3ENW - chains A and B; structure by X-ray diffraction, 2.00 A resolution.

== Chain A (and B) ==
Molecule: Ribose-5-phosphate isomerase A
Organism: Vibrio vulnificus
Notes: EC 5.3.1.6; chain B of this document is another copy of the same molecule, construct and numbering; everything in this record applies to it too
UniProt: Q7MHL9 (RPIA_VIBVY); numbering as in UniProt (aligned over 1-218)
Chain sequence (235 residues; numbered -16 to 218; the number before each row is that of its first residue; numbers below 1 keep their minus sign (Gly-16 is residue -16)):
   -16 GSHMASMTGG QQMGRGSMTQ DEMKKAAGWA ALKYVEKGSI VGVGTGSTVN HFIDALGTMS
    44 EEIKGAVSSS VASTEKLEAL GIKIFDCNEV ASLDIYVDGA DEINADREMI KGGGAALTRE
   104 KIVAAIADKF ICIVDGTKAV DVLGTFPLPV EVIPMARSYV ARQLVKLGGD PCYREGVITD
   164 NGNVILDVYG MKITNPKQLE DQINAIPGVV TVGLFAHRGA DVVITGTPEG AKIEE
Not modelled in the structure: -16 to 1
Construct notes: expression tag (-16 to 0)
Ligand contacts: ribulose-5-phosphate (5RP): Lys7, Thr28, Gly29, Ser30, Thr31, Gly82, Ala83, Asp84, Lys94, Gly95, Gly96, Gly97, Ala98, Glu103, Lys121
Curated features (UniProtKB/Swiss-Prot):
  - active site: Glu103 (Proton acceptor)
  - binding site (substrate): Lys7, Thr28 to Thr31, Asp81 to Asp84, Lys94 to Gly97, Lys121

== How chain A and chain B interact ==
Contacting residue pairs (43; chain A residue first):
  Cys70(A) with Met138(B)
  Asn71(A) with Pro137(B); Met138(B); Arg140(B); Ser141(B), hydrogen bond
  Val73(A) with Arg145(B), hydrogen bond (backbone-side chain)
  Ala74(A) with Arg145(B), hydrogen bond (backbone-side chain)
  Thr101(A) with Ile136(B)
  Arg102(A) with Met138(B)
  Lys104(A) with Pro190(B)
  Ile105(A) with Ile136(B), hydrophobic; Met138(B), hydrophobic; Ala139(B), hydrophobic; Gly191(B)
  Val106(A) with Met138(B), hydrophobic
  Ala108(A) with Tyr142(B); Pro190(B), hydrophobic
  Ile109(A) with Tyr142(B), hydrophobic
  Ile136(A) with Ile105(B), hydrophobic; Asn164(B)
  Pro137(A) with Asn71(B)
  Met138(A) with Cys70(B); Asn71(B); Arg102(B); Ile105(B), hydrophobic; Val106(B), hydrophobic
  Ala139(A) with Ile105(B), hydrophobic
  Arg140(A) with Asn71(B)
  Ser141(A) with Cys70(B); Asn71(B), hydrogen bond
  Tyr142(A) with Ala108(B); Ile109(B), hydrophobic
  Arg145(A) with Val73(B); Ala74(B), hydrogen bond (side chain-backbone)
  Asn164(A) with Asn164(B)
  Asn187(A) with Asn187(B); Ala188(B)
  Ala188(A) with Asn187(B)
  Pro190(A) with Lys104(B); Ala108(B), hydrophobic
  Gly191(A) with Ile105(B)
  Val192(A) with Val193(B)
  Val193(A) with Val192(B)
Other interface residues (no listed pair), chain B (26 interface residues in all): Thr101

== In short ==
The chain A/chain B interface involves 26 residues from each chain, with 5 hydrogen bonds. Polar contacts
include Asn71(A)-Ser141(B), Val73(A)-Arg145(B) and Ala74(A)-Arg145(B). Chain A binds ribulose-5-phosphate.
Curated annotation (UniProt) lists active-site residue Glu103(A) and 14 substrate-binding residues on chain A.
Chain A and chain B are both Ribose-5-phosphate isomerase A (Vibrio vulnificus); the structure, Substrate and
inhibitor complexes of ribose 5-phosphate isomerase from Vibrio vulnificus YJ016, was determined by X-ray
diffraction together with 3ENQ and 3ENV from the same study.
